PDB entry 7EJ0 | electron microscopy, 3.20 A resolution | chains B and G of the 5 polymer chains in the assembly

== Chain B ==
Protein: Guanine nucleotide-binding protein G(I)/G(S)/G(T) subunit beta-1
Organism: Homo sapiens
Reference sequence: P62873 (GBB1_HUMAN); residue numbers follow UniProt; this construct covers 2-340
Amino-acid sequence (349 residues; row label = number of the first residue in the row; numbers below 1 keep their minus sign (His-8 is residue -8)):
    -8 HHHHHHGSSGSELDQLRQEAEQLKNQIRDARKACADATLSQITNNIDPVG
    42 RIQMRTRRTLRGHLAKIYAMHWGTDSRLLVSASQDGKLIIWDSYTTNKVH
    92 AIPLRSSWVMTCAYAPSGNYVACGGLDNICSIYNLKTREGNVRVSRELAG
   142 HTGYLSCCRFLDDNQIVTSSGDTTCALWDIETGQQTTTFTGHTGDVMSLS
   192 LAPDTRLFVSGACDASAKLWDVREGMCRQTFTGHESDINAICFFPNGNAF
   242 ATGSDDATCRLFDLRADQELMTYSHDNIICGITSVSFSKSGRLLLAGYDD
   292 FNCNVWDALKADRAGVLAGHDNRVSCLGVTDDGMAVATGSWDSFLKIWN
Unresolved in the structure: -8 to 5
Differences from the reference sequence: expression tag (-8 to 1)
Swiss-Prot annotation at these positions:
  - modified residue: Ser2 (N-acetylserine), His266 (Phosphohistidine)
  - natural variant: Leu30 (L30F: In MRD42; uncertain significance), Arg52 (R52G: In MRD42), Gly64 (G64V: In MRD42), Asp76 (D76E: In MRD42; D76G: In MRD42), Gly77 (G77S: In MRD42), Lys78 (K78R: In MRD42), Ile80 (I80N: In MRD42; I80T: In MRD42), His91 (H91R: In MRD42; uncertain significance), Ala92 (A92T: In MRD42), Pro94 (P94S: In MRD42), Leu95 (L95P: In MRD42), Arg96 (R96L: In MRD42), 5 further natural variant entries in UniProt
Cystine bridges: Cys121-Cys149

== Chain G ==
Protein: Guanine nucleotide-binding protein G(I)/G(S)/G(O) subunit gamma-2
Organism: Homo sapiens
Reference sequence: P59768 (GBG2_HUMAN); residues 1-71 here = UniProt positions 1-71
Amino-acid sequence (71 residues; row label = number of the first residue in the row):
     1 MASNNTASIAQARKLVEQLKMEANIDRIKVSKAAADLMAYCEAHAKEDPL
    51 LTPVPASENPFREKKFFCAIL
Unresolved in the structure: 1-8, 63-71
Swiss-Prot annotation at these positions:
  - modified residue: Ala2 (N-acetylalanine), Cys68 (Cysteine methyl ester)
  - lipidation: Cys68 (S-geranylgeranyl cysteine)

== Interface between chain B and chain G ==
Residue-residue contacts (51; chain B residue first):
  Glu10(B) - Val16(G)
  Glu10(B) - Lys20(G)  salt bridge
  Leu14(B) - Lys20(G)
  Lys15(B) - Leu19(G)
  Ala21(B) - Arg27(G)  hydrogen bond (backbone-side chain)
  Arg22(B) - Arg27(G)
  Cys25(B) - Arg27(G)  hydrogen bond
  Ala26(B) - Lys29(G)
  Ala26(B) - Val30(G)
  Asp27(B) - Lys29(G)
  Ala28(B) - Val30(G)  hydrophobic
  Ala28(B) - Ser31(G)
  Leu30(B) - Ala34(G)  hydrophobic
  Ile33(B) - Met38(G)  hydrophobic
  Thr34(B) - Met38(G)
  Val40(B) - Leu51(G)  hydrophobic
  Met45(B) - Leu50(G)  hydrophobic
  Arg48(B) - Phe61(G)
  Arg48(B) - Arg62(G)
  Arg49(B) - Arg62(G)
  Ser84(B) - Phe61(G)
  Tyr85(B) - Pro60(G)  hydrophobic
  Met217(B) - Gln18(G)
  Cys218(B) - Gln18(G)  hydrogen bond
  Arg219(B) - Glu22(G)
  Gln220(B) - Glu22(G)
  Thr221(B) - Glu22(G)  hydrogen bond
  Phe235(B) - Leu37(G)  hydrophobic
  Pro236(B) - Tyr40(G)
  Asp254(B) - Ala33(G)
  Arg256(B) - Arg27(G)
  Arg256(B) - Ile28(G)
  Ala257(B) - Arg27(G)
  Ala257(B) - Val30(G)  hydrophobic
  Asp258(B) - Ile25(G)
  Leu261(B) - Val30(G)  hydrophobic
  Ser281(B) - His44(G)
  Ser281(B) - Asp48(G)  hydrogen bond
  Gly282(B) - Cys41(G)
  Arg283(B) - Cys41(G)
  Arg283(B) - Leu51(G)
  Leu284(B) - Leu51(G)  hydrophobic
  Leu300(B) - Met38(G)  hydrophobic
  Asp323(B) - Pro49(G)
  Gly324(B) - Pro49(G)
  Gly324(B) - Leu50(G)
  Met325(B) - Pro49(G)  hydrophobic
  Ala326(B) - Phe61(G)  hydrophobic
  Ile338(B) - Phe61(G)  hydrophobic
  Asn340(B) - Asn59(G)  hydrogen bond
  Asn340(B) - Phe61(G)
Other interface residues (no listed pair), chain B (45 interface residues in all): Ile18, Lys209, Asn237, Ser279
Other interface residues (no listed pair), chain G (30 interface residues in all): Met21, Ala23, Ala45, Val54

== Overview ==
Chain B and chain G form an interface of 45 and 30 residues respectively; the contacts include 6 hydrogen
bonds and 1 salt bridge. Among the polar pairs are Glu10(B)-Lys20(G), Ala21(B)-Arg27(G) and Cys25(B)-Arg27(G).
Chain B is Guanine nucleotide-binding protein G(I)/G(S)/G(T) subunit beta-1 and chain G is Guanine
nucleotide-binding protein G(I)/G(S)/G(O) subunit gamma-2, both from Homo sapiens; the structure, Structure of
the alpha2A-adrenergic receptor GoA signaling complex, was determined by electron microscopy, deposited
together with 7EJ8, 7EJA and 7EJK.
